PDB entry 1YI5 | X-ray diffraction, 4.20 A resolution (low resolution: residue-level contacts below are approximate; hydrogen-bond / salt-bridge calls are withheld) | chains F and B of the 10 polymer chains in the assembly

Chain F:
Name: Long neurotoxin 1
Organism: Naja siamensis
UniProtKB: P01391 (NXL1_NAJKA); residue numbers follow UniProt; this construct covers 1-71
Chain sequence (71 residues; numbered 1 to 71; the number before each row is that of its first residue):
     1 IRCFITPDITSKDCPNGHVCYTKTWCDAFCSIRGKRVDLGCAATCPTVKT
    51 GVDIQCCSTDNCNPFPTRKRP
Unresolved in the structure: 69-71
Disulfide bonds: Cys3-Cys20, Cys14-Cys41, Cys26-Cys30, Cys45-Cys56, Cys57-Cys62
Curated features (UniProtKB/Swiss-Prot):
  - site: Lys23 (Binds to Torpedo AChR), Trp25 (Binds to both neuronal alpha-7/CHRNA7 and Torpedo AChRs), Asp27 (Binds to both neuronal alpha-7/CHRNA7 and Torpedo AChRs), Ala28 (Binds to alpha-7/CHRNA7 AChR), Phe29 (Binds to both neuronal alpha-7/CHRNA7 and Torpedo AChRs), Arg33 (Binds to both neuronal alpha-7/CHRNA7 and Torpedo AChRs), Lys35 (Binds to alpha-7/CHRNA7 AChR), Arg36 (Binds to both neuronal alpha-7/CHRNA7 and Torpedo AChRs, may be important for inhibition of GABA(A) receptors), Lys49 (Binds to Torpedo AChR), Phe65 (Binds to both neuronal alpha-7/CHRNA7 and Torpedo AChRs)
  - mutagenesis: Lys23 (K23E: 2-fold and 28-fold decrease in affinity for Torpedo AChRs), Trp25 (W25A: 11-fold decrease in affinity for Torpedo AChRs and 6-fold decrease in affinity for neuronal alpha-7/CHRNA7 AChR), Asp27 (D27R: 31-fold decrease in affinity for Torpedo AChRs and 50-fold decrease in affinity for neuronal alpha-7/CHRNA7 AChR), Ala28 (A28G: 5-fold decrease in affinity for neuronal alpha-7/CHRNA7 AChR), Phe29 (F29A: 12-fold decrease in affinity for Torpedo AChRs and 74-fold decrease in affinity for neuronal alpha-7/CHRNA7 AChR), Arg33 (R33E: 767-fold decrease in affinity for Torpedo AChRs and 339-fold decrease in affinity for neuronal alpha-7/CHRNA7 AChR), Lys35 (K35A: 11-fold decrease in affinity for neuronal alpha-7/CHRNA7 AChR), Arg36 (R36A: 16-fold decrease in affinity for Torpedo AChRs), Lys49 (K49E: 3-fold and 53-fold decrease in affinity for Torpedo AChRs), Phe65 (F65A: 7-fold decrease in affinity for Torpedo AChRs and 15-fold decrease in affinity for neuronal alpha-7/CHRNA7 AChR)
Reported in the primary citation:
  - specificity-determining residues: Ala28, Phe29, Arg33 (proposed by the authors, not directly observed)

Chain B:
Name: Acetylcholine-binding protein
Organism: Lymnaea stagnalis
UniProtKB: P58154 (ACHP_LYMST); residues 1-210 here correspond to UniProt positions 20-229 (UniProt number = residue number + 19)
Chain sequence (210 residues; row label = number of the first residue in the row):
     1 LDRADILYNIRQTSRPDVIPTQRDRPVAVSVSLKFINILEVNEITNEVDV
    51 VFWQQTTWSDRTLAWNSSHSPDQVSVPISSLWVPDLAAYNAISKPEVLTP
   101 QLARVVSDGEVLYMPSIRQRFSCDVSGVDTESGATCRIKIGSWTHHSREI
   151 SVDPTTENSDDSEYFSQYSRFEILDVTQKKNSVTYSCCPEAYEDVEVSLN
   201 FRKKGRSEIL
Unresolved in the structure: 157, 206-210
Disulfide bonds: Cys123-Cys136, Cys187-Cys188
Curated features (UniProtKB/Swiss-Prot):
  - glycosylation: Asn66 (N-linked (GlcNAc...) asparagine)
Reported in the primary citation:
  - conformationally variable residues (loop rearrangement, side-chain flip): Thr155 to Tyr164
  - post-translational modification sites: Asn66
  - specificity-determining residues: Ser182, Thr184, Ser186 (proposed by the authors, not directly observed)

Interface between chain F and chain B:
Contacting residue pairs - 7 pairs, chain F then chain B:
  Ala28(F) - Lys34(B)
  Ala28(F) - Tyr164(B)
  Ser31(F) - Lys34(B)
  Ser31(F) - Gln55(B)
  Ile32(F) - Gln55(B)
  Ile32(F) - Leu112(B)
  Ile32(F) - Met114(B)
Interface residues without a listed pair, chain F (6 interface residues in all): Asp27, Phe29, Arg33
Interface residues without a listed pair, chain B (7 interface residues in all): Trp53, Arg104
The authors on this interface:
  - specific contacts: Ala28(F)-Tyr164(B), Ala28(F)-Lys34(B), Phe29(F)-Trp53(B) (hydrophobic contact), Ser31(F)-Gln55(B), Ile32(F)-Leu112(B), Ile32(F)-Met114(B), Arg33(F)-Arg104(B), Gln55(B)-Ile32(F)

In short:
The interface between chain F and chain B involves 6 residues on one side and 7 on the other. The authors
report contacts between Ala28(F) and Tyr164(B), Ala28(F) and Lys34(B) and Ser31(F) and Gln55(B) among others;
a hydrophobic contact between Phe29(F) and Trp53(B). The paper reports specificity determinants Ala28(F),
Phe29(F) and Ser182(B) among others; a modification site at Asn66(B).
Chain F is Long neurotoxin 1 (Naja siamensis) and chain B is Acetylcholine-binding protein (Lymnaea
stagnalis); the structure, Crystal structure of the a-cobratoxin-AChBP complex, was determined by X-ray
diffraction.
